5L1B - chains A and B of the 4 polymer chains in the assembly; structure by X-ray diffraction, 4.00 A resolution.

[Chain A (and B)]
Molecule: Glutamate receptor 2
From: Rattus norvegicus
Notes: fragment: with deletions of 397-398, 402-405, 566-587; chain B of this document is another copy of the same molecule, construct and numbering; everything in this record applies to it too
Reference sequence: P19491 (GRIA2_RAT); aligned in 2 segments with insertions or deletions, so no single offset holds: 10-544 ~ UniProt 25-565; 567-826 ~ UniProt 588-847
Amino-acid sequence (803 residues; numbered 10 to 831; 19 numbers in that range are skipped by the numbering (no residue carries them; nothing is unmodelled there); the number before each row is that of its first residue):
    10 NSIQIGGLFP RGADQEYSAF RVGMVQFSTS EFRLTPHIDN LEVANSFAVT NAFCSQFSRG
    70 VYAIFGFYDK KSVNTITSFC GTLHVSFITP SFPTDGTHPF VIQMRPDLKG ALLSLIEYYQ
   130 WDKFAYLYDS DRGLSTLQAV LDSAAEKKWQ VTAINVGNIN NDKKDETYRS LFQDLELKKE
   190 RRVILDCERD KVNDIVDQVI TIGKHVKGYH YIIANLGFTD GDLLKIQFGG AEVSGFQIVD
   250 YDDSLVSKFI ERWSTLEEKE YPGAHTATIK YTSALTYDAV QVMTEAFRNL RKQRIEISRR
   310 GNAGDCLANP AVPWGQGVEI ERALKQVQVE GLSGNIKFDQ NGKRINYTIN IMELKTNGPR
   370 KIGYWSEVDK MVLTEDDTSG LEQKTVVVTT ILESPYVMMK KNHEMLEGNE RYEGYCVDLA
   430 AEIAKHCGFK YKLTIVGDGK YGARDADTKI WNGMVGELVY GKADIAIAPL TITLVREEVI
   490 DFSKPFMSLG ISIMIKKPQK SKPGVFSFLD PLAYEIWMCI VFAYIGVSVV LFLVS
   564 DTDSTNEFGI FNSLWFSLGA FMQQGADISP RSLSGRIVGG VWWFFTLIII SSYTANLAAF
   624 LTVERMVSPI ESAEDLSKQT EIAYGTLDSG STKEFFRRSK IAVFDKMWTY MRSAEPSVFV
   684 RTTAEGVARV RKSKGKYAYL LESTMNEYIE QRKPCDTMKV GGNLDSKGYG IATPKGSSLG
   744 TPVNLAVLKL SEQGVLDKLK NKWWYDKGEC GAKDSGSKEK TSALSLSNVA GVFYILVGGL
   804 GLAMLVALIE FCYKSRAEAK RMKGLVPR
Unresolved in the structure: 564-572, 818-831
Differences from the reference sequence: engineered mutation Glu241 (Asn256 in P19491), Leu382 (Val397 in P19491), Glu384 (Gly405 in P19491), Asp385 (Asn406 in P19491), Gln392 (Asn413 in P19491), Ala589 (Cys610 in P19491), Thr744 (Asn765 in P19491), Pro745 (Ala766 in P19491), Ser754 (Asn775 in P19491), Val758 (Leu779 in P19491), Ala775 (Ser796 in P19491), Lys776 (Gly797 in P19491), Asp777 (Gly798 in P19491), Ser778 (Gly799 in P19491), Gly779 (Asp800 in P19491); linker (564-566); expression tag (827-831)
Disulfides: Cys63-Cys315, Cys718-Cys773
Covalently attached groups: N-acetylglucosamine (NAG) linked to Asn355; covalent link Phe515-Phe517
Curated features (UniProtKB/Swiss-Prot):
  - glycosylation: Asn355 (N-linked (GlcNAc...) asparagine)
  - binding site (L-glutamate): Ser654, Thr655, Glu705
  - site: Ile633 (Crucial to convey clamshell closure to channel opening), Arg660 (Interaction with the cone snail toxin Con-ikot-ikot), Lys752 (Interaction with the cone snail toxin Con-ikot-ikot)
  - modified residue (Phosphoserine): Ser662, Ser696
  - lipidation: Cys815 (S-palmitoyl cysteine)

[Interface between chain A and chain B]
Contacting residue pairs (120; chain A residue first):
  Asn54(A) with Ser87(B), hydrogen bond
  Ser55(A) with Asn83(B); Ser87(B), hydrogen bond (backbone-side chain)
  Phe56(A) with Ser87(B), hydrogen bond (backbone-side chain); Phe88(B), hydrophobic; Thr91(B); Cys315(B); Ala320(B), hydrophobic
  Thr59(A) with Phe88(B); Leu316(B)
  Asn60(A) with Leu316(B); Ala317(B)
  Cys63(A) with Leu316(B), hydrophobic
  Lys80(A) with Asn83(B), hydrogen bond (backbone-side chain)
  Asn83(A) with Ser55(B); Lys80(B)
  Ser87(A) with Asn54(B), hydrogen bond; Ser55(B), hydrogen bond (side chain-backbone); Phe56(B), hydrogen bond (side chain-backbone)
  Phe88(A) with Phe56(B), hydrophobic; Thr59(B)
  Tyr137(A) with Gln147(B); Asp151(B)
  Leu143(A) with Leu143(B), hydrophobic
  Gln147(A) with Tyr137(B); Asn164(B), hydrogen bond
  Leu150(A) with Leu150(B), hydrophobic; Ala162(B)
  Asp151(A) with Tyr137(B); Asn164(B), hydrogen bond (side chain-backbone)
  Ala154(A) with Ile163(B), hydrophobic
  Lys157(A) with Leu186(B); Lys187(B)
  Gln159(A) with Gln159(B)
  Ala162(A) with Leu150(B)
  Ile163(A) with Asp151(B); Ala154(B), hydrophobic
  Asn164(A) with Gln147(B), hydrogen bond; Asp151(B), hydrogen bond (backbone-side chain)
  Leu186(A) with Ala154(B); Lys157(B)
  Lys187(A) with Lys157(B)
  Asp314(A) with Asp314(B); Leu316(B)
  Cys315(A) with Phe56(B); Leu316(B), hydrophobic
  Leu316(A) with Asn60(B); Cys63(B), hydrophobic; Asp314(B); Cys315(B), hydrophobic; Leu316(B), hydrophobic
  Pro520(A) with Leu787(B)
  Leu521(A) with Leu787(B), hydrophobic
  Ala522(A) with Leu787(B)
  Glu524(A) with Leu789(B)
  Ile525(A) with Leu787(B), hydrophobic; Ser788(B); Leu789(B), hydrophobic; Val792(B), hydrophobic
  Cys528(A) with Phe796(B)
  Ile529(A) with Phe796(B)
  Ala532(A) with Phe796(B), hydrophobic; Leu799(B), hydrophobic
  Gly535(A) with Leu803(B)
  Val536(A) with Leu799(B), hydrophobic; Leu803(B), hydrophobic
  Val539(A) with Met807(B), hydrophobic
  Leu542(A) with Met807(B), hydrophobic; Phe814(B)
  Val543(A) with Phe814(B)
  Gln587(A) with Met585(B), hydrogen bond (side chain-backbone); Gln586(B); Gln587(B)
  Gly588(A) with Met585(B)
  Ala589(A) with Met585(B), hydrophobic
  Arg594(A) with Phe579(B)
  Ser595(A) with Trp578(B); Phe579(B)
  Leu596(A) with Trp578(B), hydrophobic; Phe579(B); Glu813(B), hydrogen bond (backbone-side chain)
  Ser597(A) with Ala810(B); Glu813(B), hydrogen bond (backbone-side chain)
  Arg599(A) with Leu581(B); Met585(B)
  Ile600(A) with Leu581(B), hydrophobic
  Val601(A) with Leu803(B), hydrophobic; Ala806(B), hydrophobic
  Gly602(A) with Met585(B)
  Gly603(A) with Phe584(B); Met585(B), hydrogen bond (backbone-side chain)
  Val604(A) with Ile798(B); Leu799(B), hydrophobic
  Trp605(A) with Leu799(B), hydrophobic
  Trp606(A) with Phe584(B), hydrophobic; Met585(B)
  Phe607(A) with Trp526(B), hydrophobic
  Phe608(A) with Val795(B); Phe796(B), hydrophobic; Leu799(B), hydrophobic
  Leu610(A) with Ile613(B), hydrophobic
  Ile611(A) with Phe517(B), hydrophobic; Tyr616(B), hydrophobic; Val795(B), hydrophobic
  Ile612(A) with Phe796(B), hydrophobic
  Ser614(A) with Tyr616(B); Thr617(B), hydrogen bond
  Ala618(A) with Leu620(B); Ala621(B)
  Asn619(A) with Leu624(B); Ala786(B); Leu787(B)
  Ala622(A) with Leu624(B); Thr625(B)
  Phe623(A) with Ser785(B); Ala786(B)
  Thr625(A) with Thr625(B)
  Val626(A) with Ser785(B)
  Glu644(A) with Lys783(B)
  Ser676(A) with Lys770(B), hydrogen bond
Other interface residues (no listed pair), chain A (81 interface residues in all): Lys79, Thr84, Thr91, Ser139, Thr161, Asp183, Ala317, Ala320, Ser615, Thr617, Ala621, Met629, Glu678
Other interface residues (no listed pair), chain B (78 interface residues in all): Lys79, Thr84, Ser139, Ala153, Thr161, Asp183, Asn318, Lys410, Asn575, Gly582, Thr609, Val626, Lys781, Gly802, Val809

[Overview]
81 residues of chain A face 78 of chain B across their interface; the contacts include 17 hydrogen bonds.
Polar contacts include Asn54(A)-Ser87(B), Ser55(A)-Ser87(B) and Phe56(A)-Ser87(B). N-acetylglucosamine is
covalently linked to Asn355(A). From UniProt: 3 L-glutamate-binding residues on chain A.
Both chains are Glutamate receptor 2 (Rattus norvegicus). Entry 5L1B (AMPA subtype ionotropic glutamate
receptor GluA2 in Apo state) was determined by X-ray diffraction (same publication as 5L1E, 5L1F, 5L1G and
5L1H).
